1ZU3 - chain A; structure by X-ray diffraction, 1.33 A resolution.

Chain A:
Molecule: Alpha-like neurotoxin BmK-I
From: Mesobuthus martensii
UniProt: P45697 (SCX1_MESMA); aligned to UniProt positions 19-82 over residues 1-64 (the alignment contains insertions or deletions, so no single offset holds)
Amino-acid sequence (66 residues; numbered -1 to 64; the number before each row is that of its first residue; numbers below 1 keep their minus sign (Asn-1 is residue -1)):
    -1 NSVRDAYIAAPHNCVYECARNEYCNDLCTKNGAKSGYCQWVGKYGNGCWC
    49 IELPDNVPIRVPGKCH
Disordered / not traced: -1 to 0
Cystine bridges: Cys12-Cys63, Cys16-Cys36, Cys22-Cys46, Cys26-Cys48
Construct notes: cloning artifact (-1 to 0); engineered mutation Ala8 (Lys27 in P45697)

In short:
Chain A is Alpha-like neurotoxin BmK-I (Mesobuthus martensii); the structure, Crystal Structure Of Mutant K8A
Of Scorpion alpha-Like Neurotoxin Bmk M1 From Buthus Martensii Karsch, was determined by X-ray diffraction,
deposited together with 1ZVG, 1ZUT, 1ZVE, 1ZYV and 1ZYW.
